5XXX - chains A and P of the 18 polymer chains in the assembly; structure by electron microscopy, 6.43 A resolution (low resolution: residue-level contacts below are approximate; hydrogen-bond / salt-bridge calls are withheld).

# Chain A
Molecule: Tubulin alpha-1A chain
From: Sus scrofa
UniProt: P02550 (TBA1A_PIG); residue numbers follow UniProt; this construct covers 2-439
Amino-acid sequence (438 residues; numbered 2 to 439; the number before each row is that of its first residue):
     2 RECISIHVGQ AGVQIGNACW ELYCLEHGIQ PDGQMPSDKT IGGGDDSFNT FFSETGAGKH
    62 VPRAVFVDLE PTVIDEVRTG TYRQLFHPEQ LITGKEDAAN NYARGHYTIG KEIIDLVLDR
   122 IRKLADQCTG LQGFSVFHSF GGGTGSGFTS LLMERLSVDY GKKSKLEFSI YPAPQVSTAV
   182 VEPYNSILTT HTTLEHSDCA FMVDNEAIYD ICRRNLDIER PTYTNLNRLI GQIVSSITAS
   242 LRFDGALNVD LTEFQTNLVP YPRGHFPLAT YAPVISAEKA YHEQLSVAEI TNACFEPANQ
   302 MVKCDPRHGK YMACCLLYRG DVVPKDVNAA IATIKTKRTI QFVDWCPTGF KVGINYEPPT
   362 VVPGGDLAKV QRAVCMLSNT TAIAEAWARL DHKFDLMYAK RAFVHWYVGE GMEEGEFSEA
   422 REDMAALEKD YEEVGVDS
Unresolved in the structure: 39-48
Residues lining bound ligands: GTP (guanosine-5'-triphosphate): G10, Q11, A12, Q15, I16, D98, A99, A100, N101, S140, G143, G144, T145, G146, I171, T179, E183, N206, Y224, N228, I231
UniProt features mapped onto this chain:
  - active site: E254
  - binding site (GTP): G10, Q11, A12, Q15, E71, A99, S140, G143, G144, T145, G146, T179, E183, N206, Y224, N228, L252
  - binding site (Mg(2+)): E71
  - modified residue: K40 (N6-acetyllysine), Y282 (3'-nitrotyrosine), S439 (Phosphoserine)

# Chain P
Molecule: Tubulin beta chain
From: Sus scrofa
UniProt: P02554 (TBB_PIG); the author numbering skips numbers that UniProt does not, so the offset changes along the chain: 2-44 = UniProt 2-44; 47-360 = UniProt 45-358; 369-437 = UniProt 359-427
Amino-acid sequence (426 residues; row label = number of the first residue in the row; note: 10 numbers in that range are skipped by the numbering (no residue carries them; nothing is unmodelled there)):
     2 REIVHIQAGQ CGNQIGAKFW EVISDEHGID PTGSYHGDSD LQL
    47 ERINVYYNEA AGNKYVPRAI LVDLEPGTMD SVRSGPFGQI FRPDNFVFGQ SGAGNNWAKG
   107 HYTEGAELVD SVLDVVRKES ESCDCLQGFQ LTHSLGGGTG SGMGTLLISK IREEYPDRIM
   167 NTFSVVPSPK VSDTVVEPYN ATLSVHQLVE NTDETYCIDN EALYDICFRT LKLTTPTYGD
   227 LNHLVSATMS GVTTCLRFPG QLNADLRKLA VNMVPFPRLH FFMPGFAPLT SRGSQQYRAL
   287 TVPELTQQMF DAKNMMAACD PRHGRYLTVA AVFRGRMSMK EVDEQMLNVQ NKNSSYFVEW
   347 IPNNVKTAVC DIPP
   369 RGLKMSATFI GNSTAIQELF KRISEQFTAM FRRKAFLHWY TGEGMDEMEF TEAESNMNDL
   429 VSEYQQYQD
Disulfides: C241-C356
Residues lining bound ligands:
  - phosphomethylphosphonic acid guanylate ester (G2P): A9, G10, Q11, C12, G13, Q15, G98, A99, G100, N101, N102, S140, G143, G144, T145, G146, V171, D179, E183, N206, Y224, N228
  - GTP (guanosine-5'-triphosphate): Q247, L248, N249, K254
UniProt features mapped onto this chain:
  - binding site (GTP): Q11, E71, S140, G144, T145, G146, N206, N228
  - binding site (Mg(2+)): E71
  - modified residue: S40 (Phosphoserine), K60 (N6-acetyllysine), S174 (Phosphoserine), T287 (Phosphothreonine), T292 (Phosphothreonine), R320 (Omega-N-methylarginine)
  - cross-link (Glycyl lysine isopeptide (Lys-Gly)): K60 (interchain with G-Cter in ubiquitin), K326 (interchain with G-Cter in ubiquitin)

# How chain A and chain P interact
Pairs across the interface (43; chain A residue first):
  R2(A) - P72(P)
  R2(A) - Q96(P)
  Q133(A) - S97(P)
  R243(A) - E71(P)
  G246(A) - Q11(P)
  A247(A) - Q11(P)
  A247(A) - Q15(P)
  L248(A) - Q11(P)
  L248(A) - D179(P)
  N249(A) - Q11(P)
  E254(A) - G100(P)
  Q256(A) - W407(P)
  T257(A) - G100(P)
  T257(A) - F404(P)
  T257(A) - W407(P)
  N258(A) - G100(P)
  N258(A) - T180(P)
  N258(A) - F404(P)
  N258(A) - W407(P)
  L259(A) - F404(P)
  V260(A) - H406(P)
  V260(A) - W407(P)
  P261(A) - H406(P)
  Y262(A) - R401(P)
  P325(A) - Y224(P)
  K326(A) - Y210(P)
  N329(A) - K176(P)
  N329(A) - V177(P)  covalent bond
  D345(A) - R400(P)
  W346(A) - M398(P)
  W346(A) - R401(P)
  W346(A) - A403(P)
  P348(A) - V181(P)
  P348(A) - M398(P)
  G350(A) - T180(P)
  G350(A) - V181(P)  covalent bond
  F351(A) - S178(P)
  F351(A) - D179(P)
  F351(A) - V181(P)
  K352(A) - D179(P)
  V353(A) - D179(P)
  V435(A) - R401(P)
  S439(A) - R400(P)
Also at the interface, not in a pair above, chain A (32 interface residues in all): K163, V324, I332, A333, E434
Also at the interface, not in a pair above, chain P (28 interface residues in all): G73, T220, P222, A397, K402, E411

# Overview
32 residues of chain A face 28 of chain P across their interface; the contacts include 2 covalent bonds. Bound
to chain A: GTP. Bound to chain P: GTP and phosphomethylphosphonic acid guanylate ester.
Chain A is Tubulin alpha-1A chain and chain P is Tubulin beta chain, both from Sus scrofa; the structure,
GMPCPP-microtubule complexed with nucleotide-free KIF5C, was determined by electron microscopy, deposited
together with 5XXT, 5XXV and 5XXW.
